8D4G - chains L and S of the 20 polymer chains in the assembly; structure by electron microscopy, 11.60 A resolution (very low resolution: no residue pairs are listed; an interface is given only as per-side residue counts).

[Chain L]
Name: Protein Nef
From: Human immunodeficiency virus 1
UniProtKB: Q90VU7 (Q90VU7_9HIV1); residue numbers follow UniProt; this construct covers 1-206
Chain sequence (213 residues; row label = number of the first residue in the row):
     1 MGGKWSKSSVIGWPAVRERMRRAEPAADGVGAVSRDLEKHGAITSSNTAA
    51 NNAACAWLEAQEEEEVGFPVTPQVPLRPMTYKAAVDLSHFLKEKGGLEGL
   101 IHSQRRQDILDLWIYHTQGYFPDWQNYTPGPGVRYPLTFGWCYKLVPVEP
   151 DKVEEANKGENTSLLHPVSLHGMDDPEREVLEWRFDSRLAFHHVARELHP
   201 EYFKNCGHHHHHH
Disordered / not traced: 1-157, 168-213
Construct notes: expression tag (207-213)

[Chain S]
Name: AP-1 complex subunit sigma-3
From: Homo sapiens
UniProtKB: Q96PC3 (AP1S3_HUMAN); residues 1-154 here = UniProt positions 1-154
Chain sequence (154 residues; row label = number of the first residue in the row):
     1 MIHFILLFSRQGKLRLQKWYITLPDKERKKITREIVQIILSRGHRTSSFV
    51 DWKELKLVYKRYASLYFCCAIENQDNELLTLEIVHRYVELLDKYFGNVCE
   101 LDIIFNFEKAYFILDEFIIGGEIQETSKKIAVKAIEDSDMLQEVSTVSQT
   151 MGER
Disordered / not traced: 143-154

[Interface between chain L and chain S]
At this resolution (12 A) residue pairs are not listed: 5 residues of chain L and 6 of chain S lie at the interface.

[In short]
5 residues of chain L and 6 residues of chain S are in contact.
Chain L is Protein Nef (Human immunodeficiency virus 1) and chain S is AP-1 complex subunit sigma-3 (Homo
sapiens); the structure, gamma-Arf1 mediated dimeric assembly of AP-1, Arf1, Nef complex within lattice on
MHC-I lipopeptide incorporated wide(r) ..., was determined by electron microscopy (same publication as 7UX3,
8D4C, 8D4D, 8D4E, 8D4F, 8D9R and 5 further entries).
